Entry 8VLR (electron microscopy, 2.60 A resolution); this record covers chains D and L of the 10 polymer chains in the assembly.

[Chain D]
Molecule: Histone H2B type 1-A
From: Homo sapiens
UniProt: Q96A08 (H2B1A_HUMAN); residues 33-125 here correspond to UniProt positions 34-126 (UniProt number = residue number + 1)
Chain sequence (93 residues; each row starts with the number of its first residue):
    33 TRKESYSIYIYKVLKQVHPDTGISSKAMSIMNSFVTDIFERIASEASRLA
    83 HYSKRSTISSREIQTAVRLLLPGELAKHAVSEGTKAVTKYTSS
Swiss-Prot annotation at these positions:
  - modified residue: Lys35 (N6-crotonyllysine), Ser37 (Phosphoserine), Lys44 (N6-lactoyllysine), Lys47 (N6-methyllysine), Lys58 (N6,N6-dimethyllysine), Arg80 (Dimethylated arginine), Ser85 (Phosphoserine), Lys86 (N6,N6,N6-trimethyllysine), Arg87 (Omega-N-methylarginine), Arg93 (Omega-N-methylarginine), Lys109 (N6-lactoyllysine), Thr116 (Phosphothreonine), Lys117 (N6-lactoyllysine), Lys121 (N6-lactoyllysine)
  - cross-link (Glycyl lysine isopeptide (Lys-Gly)): Lys35 (interchain with G-Cter in ubiquitin), Lys121 (interchain with G-Cter in ubiquitin)

[Chain L]
Molecule: 136-nt DNA strand
From: Homo sapiens
Sequence (136 nucleotides; numbered 148 to 283; the number before each row is that of its first residue):
   148 TCATAATGGAGCACCAGATTCTACCAAAAGTGTATTTGGTAACTGCTCCA
   198 TCAAAAGGCAGGTTCAGCTGAATTCAGCTGAACCTGCCTTTTGTTGGAGC
   248 AGTTTCTAAATACACTTTTGGAAGAACAGGCAGAGA

[How chain D and chain L interact]
Pairs across the interface - 12 pairs, chain D then chain L:
  Arg34(D) with DG268(L), base contact; DA269(L), phosphate contact; DA270(L), phosphate contact
  Lys35(D) with DA269(L), phosphate contact; DA270(L), salt bridge to the phosphate
  Glu36(D) with DA269(L), phosphate contact
  Ser37(D) with DA269(L), hydrogen bond to the phosphate
  Ile40(D) with DG268(L), sugar contact; DA269(L), phosphate contact
  Tyr41(D) with DG268(L), hydrogen bond to the phosphate
  Lys44(D) with DG268(L), salt bridge to the phosphate
  Thr89(D) with DT258(L), sugar contact
Also at the interface, not in a pair above, chain L (5 interface residues in all): DG267

[Summary]
8 residues of chain D face 5 of chain L across their interface, with 2 hydrogen bonds and 2 salt bridges.
Among the polar pairs are Ser37(D)-DA269(L), Tyr41(D)-DG268(L) and Lys35(D)-DA270(L).
Chain D is Histone H2B type 1-A and chain L is a 136-nt DNA strand, both from Homo sapiens; the structure,
Cryo-EM structure of native H2AK119bu nucleosome at 2.6, was determined by electron microscopy.
